6L49 - chains I and Y of the 26 polymer chains in the assembly; structure by electron microscopy, 18.90 A resolution (very low resolution: no residue pairs are listed; an interface is given only as per-side residue counts).

[Chain I]
Molecule: 485-nt DNA strand
Sequence (485 nucleotides; row label = number of the first residue in the row; numbers below 1 keep their minus sign (DA-242 is residue -242)):
  -242 ATCAGAATCCCGGTGCCGAGGCCGCTCAATTGGTCGTAGACAGCTCTAGC
  -192 ACCGCTTAAACGCACGTACGCGCTGTCCCCCGCGTTTTAACCGCCAAGGG
  -142 GATTACTCCCTAGTCTCCAGGCACGTGTCAGATATATACATCGATTGGAT
   -92 AGGCCCGGACGGCCTGGATAATCAGAATCCCGGTGCCGAGGCCGCTCAAT
   -42 TGGTCGTAGACAGCTCTAGCACCGCTTAAACGCACGTACGCGCTGTCCCC
     8 CGCGTTTTAACCGCCAAGGGGATTACTCCCTAGTCTCCAGGCACGTGTCA
    58 GATATATACATCGATTGGATAGGCCCCAACGGCCTGGATAATCAGAATCC
   108 CGGTGCCGAGGCCGCTCAATTGGTCGTAGACAGCTCTAGCACCGCTTAAA
   158 CGCACGTACGCGCTGTCCCCCGCGTTTTAACCGCCAAGGGGATTACTCCC
   208 TAGTCTCCAGGCACGTGTCAGATATATACATCGAT

[Chain Y]
Molecule: Histone H2A type 1-B/E
Organism: Homo sapiens
UniProtKB: P04908 (H2A1B_HUMAN); residues 0-129 here correspond to UniProt positions 1-130 (UniProt number = residue number + 1)
Amino-acid sequence (133 residues; each row starts with the number of its first residue; numbers below 1 keep their minus sign (Gly-3 is residue -3)):
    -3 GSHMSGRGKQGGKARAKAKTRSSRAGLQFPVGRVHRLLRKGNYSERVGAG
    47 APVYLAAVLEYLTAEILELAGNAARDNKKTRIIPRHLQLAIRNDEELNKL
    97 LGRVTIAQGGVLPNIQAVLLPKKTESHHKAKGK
Not modelled in the structure: -3 to 13, 119-129
Construct notes: expression tag (-3 to -1)
Swiss-Prot annotation at these positions:
  - modified residue: Ser1 (N-acetylserine), Arg3 (Citrulline), Lys5 (N6-(2-hydroxyisobutyryl)lysine), Lys9 (N6-(2-hydroxyisobutyryl)lysine), Lys13 (N6-(beta-hydroxybutyryl)lysine), Lys36 (N6-(2-hydroxyisobutyryl)lysine), Lys74 (N6-(2-hydroxyisobutyryl)lysine), Lys75 (N6-(2-hydroxyisobutyryl)lysine), Lys95 (N6-(2-hydroxyisobutyryl)lysine), Gln104 (N5-methylglutamine), Lys118 (N6-(2-hydroxyisobutyryl)lysine), Lys119 (N6-crotonyllysine), Thr120 (Phosphothreonine), Lys125 (N6-crotonyllysine)
  - cross-link (Glycyl lysine isopeptide (Lys-Gly)): Lys13 (interchain with G-Cter in ubiquitin), Lys15 (interchain with G-Cter in ubiquitin), Lys119 (interchain with G-Cter in ubiquitin)

[Chain I / chain Y interface]
At this resolution (19 A) residue pairs are not listed: 13 residues of chain I and 16 of chain Y lie at the interface.

[In short]
The interface between chain I and chain Y involves 13 residues on one side and 16 on the other.
Chain I is a 485-nt DNA strand and chain Y is Histone H2A type 1-B/E (Homo sapiens); the structure, H3-CA-H3
tri-nucleosome with the 22 base-pair linker DNA, was determined by electron microscopy (same publication as
6L4A).
